PDB entry 2IND | X-ray diffraction, 2.20 A resolution | chains A and B of the 3 polymer chains in the assembly

== Chain A ==
Name: Toluene, o-xylene monooxygenase oxygenase subunit
Organism: Pseudomonas stutzeri
UniProtKB: O87798 (O87798_PSEST); residue numbers follow UniProt; this construct covers 2-492
Chain sequence (491 residues; row label = number of the first residue in the row):
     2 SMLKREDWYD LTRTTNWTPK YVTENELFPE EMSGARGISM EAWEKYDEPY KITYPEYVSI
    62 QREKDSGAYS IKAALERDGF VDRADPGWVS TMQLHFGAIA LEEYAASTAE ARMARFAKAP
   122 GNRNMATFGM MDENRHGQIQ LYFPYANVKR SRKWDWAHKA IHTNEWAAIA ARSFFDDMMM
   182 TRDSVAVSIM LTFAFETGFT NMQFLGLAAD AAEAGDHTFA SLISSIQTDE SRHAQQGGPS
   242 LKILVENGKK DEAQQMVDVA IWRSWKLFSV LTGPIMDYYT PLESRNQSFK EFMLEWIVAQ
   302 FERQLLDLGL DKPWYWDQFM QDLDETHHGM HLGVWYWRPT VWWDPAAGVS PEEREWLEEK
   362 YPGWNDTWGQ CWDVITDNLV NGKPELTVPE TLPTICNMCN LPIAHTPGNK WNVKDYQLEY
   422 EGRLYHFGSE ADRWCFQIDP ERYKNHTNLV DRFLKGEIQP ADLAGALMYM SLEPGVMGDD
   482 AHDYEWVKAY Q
Metal / ion sites: Mn2+ site 1: Glu104, Glu134, His137, Glu231; Mn2+ site 2: Glu134, Glu197, Glu231, His234
Reported in the primary citation:
  - Mn2+ coordination: Glu231
  - conformationally variable residues (side-chain flip): Asn202, Gln228, Glu231, Ser232, Arg233

== Chain B ==
Name: Toluene, o-xylene monooxygenase oxygenase subunit
Organism: Pseudomonas stutzeri
UniProtKB: O87802 (O87802_PSEST); residue numbers follow UniProt; this construct covers 8-330
Chain sequence (323 residues; row label = number of the first residue in the row):
     8 ALKPLKTWSH LAGNRRRPSE YEVVSTNLHY FTDNPERPWE LDSNLPMQTW YKKYCFDSPL
    68 KHDDWNAFRD PDQLVYRTYN LLQDGQESYV QGLFDQLNDR GHDQMLTREW VETLARFYTP
   128 ARYLFHALQM GSVYIHQIAP ASTITNCATY ETADHLRWLT HTAYRTRELA NCYPDVGFGK
   188 RERDVWENDP AWQGFRELIE KALIAWDWGE AFTAINLVTK PAVEEALLQQ LGSLAQSEGD
   248 TLLGLLAQAQ KRDAERHRRW SSALVKMALE KEGNREVLQK WVAKWEPLAD KAIEAYCSAL
   308 PDGENAIVEA KSASRYVRQM MGL

== Chain A / chain B interface ==
Contacting residue pairs (191):
  Ser2(A) - Asp102(B)  hydrogen bond (backbone-backbone)
  Ser2(A) - Asn105(B)  hydrogen bond (backbone-side chain)
  Ser2(A) - Asp106(B)  hydrogen bond (backbone-side chain)
  Met3(A) - Gln98(B)
  Met3(A) - Asp102(B)
  Met3(A) - Tyr171(B)
  Leu4(A) - Tyr171(B)  hydrogen bond (backbone-side chain)
  Leu4(A) - Arg174(B)
  Leu4(A) - Glu175(B)
  Leu4(A) - Asn178(B)
  Asp8(A) - Arg174(B)  hydrogen bond (backbone-side chain)
  Trp9(A) - Thr167(B)
  Trp9(A) - Tyr171(B)
  Trp9(A) - Arg174(B)
  Leu12(A) - Arg129(B)
  Leu12(A) - Ala170(B)
  Leu12(A) - Arg174(B)
  Leu12(A) - Gly186(B)
  Thr13(A) - Leu166(B)
  Thr13(A) - Ala170(B)
  Thr15(A) - Arg129(B)  hydrogen bond (backbone-side chain)
  Thr15(A) - Tyr130(B)  hydrogen bond (backbone-side chain)
  Thr16(A) - Tyr130(B)
  Thr16(A) - His133(B)
  Asn17(A) - Tyr130(B)
  Asn17(A) - Arg190(B)
  Trp18(A) - Arg190(B)
  Trp18(A) - Trp193(B)
  Trp18(A) - Glu194(B)
  Trp18(A) - Arg203(B)
  Trp18(A) - Glu207(B)  hydrogen bond
  Thr19(A) - Arg190(B)  hydrogen bond
  Thr19(A) - Glu194(B)  hydrogen bond (backbone-side chain)
  Thr19(A) - Arg203(B)  hydrogen bond (backbone-side chain)
  Pro20(A) - Arg203(B)
  Pro20(A) - Glu207(B)
  Lys21(A) - Arg203(B)
  Lys21(A) - Glu207(B)  hydrogen bond (backbone-side chain)
  Tyr22(A) - Gln200(B)  hydrogen bond
  Tyr22(A) - Arg203(B)
  Tyr22(A) - Glu204(B)
  Tyr22(A) - Glu207(B)  hydrogen bond (backbone-side chain)
  Tyr22(A) - Lys208(B)
  Val23(A) - Glu207(B)
  Val23(A) - Lys208(B)
  Val23(A) - Ile211(B)  hydrophobic
  Glu27(A) - Ile211(B)
  Glu27(A) - Trp213(B)
  Leu28(A) - Leu210(B)  hydrophobic
  Leu28(A) - Ile211(B)  hydrophobic
  Phe29(A) - Met137(B)  hydrophobic
  Pro30(A) - Trp213(B)
  Glu32(A) - Pro53(B)
  Glu32(A) - Trp57(B)
  Met33(A) - Met54(B)  hydrophobic
  Met33(A) - Trp57(B)
  Tyr55(A) - Tyr86(B)  hydrogen bond
  Tyr55(A) - Gln90(B)  hydrogen bond
  Tyr55(A) - Glu94(B)
  Tyr55(A) - Ala160(B)
  Tyr55(A) - Arg164(B)
  Tyr55(A) - Thr167(B)
  Pro56(A) - Glu94(B)
  Pro56(A) - Gln98(B)
  Pro56(A) - Thr167(B)
  Tyr58(A) - Tyr83(B)  hydrogen bond
  Val59(A) - Asn87(B)
  Val59(A) - Asp91(B)
  Ser60(A) - Asp91(B)
  Gln62(A) - Tyr83(B)  hydrogen bond
  Gln62(A) - Asn87(B)
  Arg63(A) - Leu88(B)
  Arg63(A) - Asp91(B)  salt bridge
  Asp66(A) - Tyr83(B)
  Asp66(A) - Arg84(B)
  Leu102(A) - Leu35(B)
  Glu103(A) - Tyr37(B)  hydrogen bond
  Tyr105(A) - Leu35(B)  hydrophobic
  Tyr105(A) - His36(B)
  Tyr105(A) - Ser149(B)  hydrogen bond (side chain-backbone)
  Tyr105(A) - Thr152(B)
  Tyr105(A) - Asn153(B)  hydrogen bond
  Ala106(A) - Tyr37(B)  hydrophobic
  Ser108(A) - His143(B)  hydrogen bond
  Thr109(A) - Tyr58(B)
  Thr109(A) - His143(B)  hydrogen bond
  Thr109(A) - Gln144(B)
  Ala112(A) - Val140(B)  hydrophobic
  Ala112(A) - His143(B)
  Ala112(A) - Gln144(B)
  Arg113(A) - Met54(B)
  Arg113(A) - Tyr58(B)  hydrogen bond
  Arg113(A) - Gln144(B)
  Ala115(A) - Val140(B)  hydrophobic
  Arg116(A) - Met137(B)
  Arg116(A) - Val140(B)
  Arg116(A) - Gln144(B)
  Arg116(A) - Leu210(B)  hydrogen bond (side chain-backbone)
  Arg116(A) - Trp213(B)
  Phe117(A) - Tyr141(B)  hydrophobic
  Phe117(A) - Gln144(B)
  Phe117(A) - Trp213(B)  hydrophobic
  Arg124(A) - His133(B)  hydrogen bond
  Asn125(A) - His133(B)
  Asn125(A) - Gln136(B)  hydrogen bond
  Asn125(A) - Leu163(B)
  Thr128(A) - Gln136(B)  hydrogen bond
  Thr128(A) - Thr159(B)
  Thr128(A) - Leu163(B)
  Phe129(A) - Leu163(B)  hydrophobic
  Met131(A) - Val140(B)  hydrophobic
  Met131(A) - His143(B)
  Met131(A) - Thr156(B)
  Met132(A) - Tyr83(B)
  Met132(A) - Tyr86(B)  hydrophobic
  Met132(A) - Thr156(B)
  Met132(A) - Tyr157(B)  hydrophobic
  Asn135(A) - Tyr83(B)
  Asn135(A) - Asn153(B)
  Asn135(A) - Tyr157(B)  hydrogen bond
  Arg136(A) - Tyr83(B)
  Gln139(A) - Val31(B)
  Gln139(A) - Val82(B)
  Gln139(A) - Tyr83(B)
  Gln139(A) - Asn153(B)
  Gln139(A) - Tyr157(B)  hydrogen bond
  Leu142(A) - Trp15(B)
  Leu142(A) - Val31(B)
  Leu142(A) - Leu35(B)  hydrophobic
  Tyr143(A) - Val31(B)  hydrophobic
  Tyr146(A) - Lys13(B)
  Tyr146(A) - Thr14(B)  hydrogen bond
  Tyr146(A) - Trp15(B)
  Tyr146(A) - Val30(B)
  Val149(A) - Pro11(B)
  Val149(A) - Leu12(B)
  Val149(A) - Lys13(B)
  Val149(A) - Trp15(B)  hydrophobic
  Lys150(A) - Pro11(B)
  Lys150(A) - Leu12(B)  hydrogen bond (backbone-backbone)
  Lys150(A) - Lys13(B)
  Ser152(A) - Pro11(B)
  Arg153(A) - Leu9(B)
  Arg153(A) - Lys10(B)  hydrogen bond (side chain-backbone)
  Arg153(A) - Pro11(B)
  Arg153(A) - Leu12(B)
  Trp155(A) - Trp15(B)
  Asp156(A) - Trp15(B)
  Asp156(A) - Ser16(B)  hydrogen bond
  Ala158(A) - Trp15(B)  hydrophobic
  His159(A) - Trp15(B)
  His159(A) - His17(B)  hydrogen bond
  His159(A) - Thr33(B)  hydrogen bond (side chain-backbone)
  His159(A) - Asn34(B)  hydrogen bond (side chain-backbone)
  His159(A) - Leu35(B)
  Ile162(A) - Tyr37(B)  hydrophobic
  His163(A) - Asn34(B)  hydrogen bond (side chain-backbone)
  His163(A) - His36(B)
  His163(A) - Asp40(B)  salt bridge
  Ile170(A) - Glu47(B)
  Arg173(A) - Tyr37(B)
  Arg173(A) - Glu47(B)  salt bridge
  Ser174(A) - Glu47(B)
  Asp177(A) - Tyr37(B)  hydrogen bond
  Asp177(A) - Trp46(B)
  Asp177(A) - Glu47(B)  hydrogen bond (side chain-backbone)
  Asp178(A) - Leu48(B)
  Met181(A) - Tyr37(B)
  Met181(A) - Trp46(B)  hydrophobic
  Met181(A) - Met54(B)
  Thr182(A) - Trp46(B)
  Thr182(A) - Leu48(B)
  Thr182(A) - Met54(B)
  Glu442(A) - Asp49(B)
  Arg443(A) - Leu48(B)
  Arg443(A) - Asp49(B)  hydrogen bond (backbone-backbone)
  Arg443(A) - Leu52(B)
  Tyr444(A) - Leu48(B)  hydrophobic
  Tyr444(A) - Asp49(B)
  Lys445(A) - Asp49(B)
  Asn446(A) - Arg44(B)  hydrogen bond
  Asn446(A) - Asp49(B)  hydrogen bond (backbone-side chain)
  Asn446(A) - Ser50(B)  hydrogen bond (side chain-backbone)
  Asn446(A) - Asn51(B)  hydrogen bond
  His447(A) - Arg44(B)
  His447(A) - Glu47(B)  salt bridge
  His447(A) - Leu48(B)
  Arg453(A) - Glu47(B)  salt bridge
  Glu474(A) - Leu9(B)
  Pro475(A) - Ala8(B)
  Pro475(A) - Leu9(B)  hydrogen bond (backbone-backbone)
Also at the interface, not in a pair above, chain A (86 interface residues in all): Glu45, Tyr70, Asp133, Pro145, Arg151, Gly476, Val477
Also at the interface, not in a pair above, chain B (88 interface residues in all): Pro25, Glu27, Ser32, Pro45, Phe101, Ala134, Asp161, Thr173

== Summary ==
Chain A and chain B form an interface of 86 and 88 residues respectively; the contacts include 46 hydrogen
bonds and 5 salt bridges. Among the polar pairs are Arg63(A)-Asp91(B), His163(A)-Asp40(B) and
Arg173(A)-Glu47(B). From the paper: Mn2+ coordination by Glu231(A); conformational variability at Asn202(A),
Gln228(A) and Glu231(A) among others.
Here chain A is Toluene, o-xylene monooxygenase oxygenase subunit and chain B is Toluene, o-xylene
monooxygenase oxygenase subunit, both from Pseudomonas stutzeri. Entry 2IND (Mn(II) Reconstituted
Toluene/o-xylene Monooxygenase Hydroxylase X-ray Crystal Structure) was determined by X-ray diffraction (same
publication as 2INC).
